Entry 6RKK (X-ray diffraction, 1.88 A resolution); this record covers chains A and P.

Chain A:
Molecule: 14-3-3 protein sigma
Organism: Homo sapiens
UniProt: P31947 (1433S_HUMAN); numbering as in UniProt (aligned over 1-248)
Chain sequence (253 residues; each row starts with the number of its first residue; numbers below 1 keep their minus sign (Gly-4 is residue -4)):
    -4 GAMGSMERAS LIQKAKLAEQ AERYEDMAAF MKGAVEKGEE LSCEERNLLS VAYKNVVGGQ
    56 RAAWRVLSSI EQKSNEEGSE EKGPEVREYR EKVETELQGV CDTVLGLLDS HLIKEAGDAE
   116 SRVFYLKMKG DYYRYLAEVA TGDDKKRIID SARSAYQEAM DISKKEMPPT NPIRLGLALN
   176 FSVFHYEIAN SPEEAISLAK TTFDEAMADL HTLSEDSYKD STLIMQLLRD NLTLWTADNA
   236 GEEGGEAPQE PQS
Disordered / not traced: 138, 232-248
Sequence notes: expression tag (-4 to 0)
UniProt features mapped onto this chain:
  - site (Interaction with phosphoserine on interacting protein): Arg56, Arg129
  - modified residue (Phosphoserine): Ser5, Ser74, Ser248
Bound ions: Mg2+ site 1: Glu35, Glu110, Glu188; Mg2+ site 2 near Glu89 (its only coordinating residue here)
Residues lining bound ligands: K6W (4-phenyl-5-(phenylmethyl)thiophene-2-carboximidamide): Glu14, Cys38, Glu39, Asn42, Leu43, Val46

Chain P:
Molecule: Cellular tumor antigen p53
UniProt: P04637 (P53_HUMAN); numbering as in UniProt (aligned over 382-393)
Chain sequence (12 residues; each row starts with the number of its first residue):
   382 KLMFKTEGPD SD
Disordered / not traced: 392-393
Modified positions: Thr387 (phosphothreonine; TPO)
UniProt features mapped onto this chain:
  - modified residue: Lys382 (N6,N6-dimethyllysine), Ser392 (Phosphoserine)
  - cross-link: Lys386 (Glycyl lysine isopeptide (Lys-Gly) (interchain with G-Cter in SUMO))
  - natural variant: Phe385 (F385L: In a sporadic cancer), Gly389 (G389W: In a sporadic cancer), Ser392 (S392L: In a sporadic cancer)
  - mutagenesis: Lys382 (K382A: Abolishes acetylation by CREBBP; K382R: Abolishes monomethylation by KMT5A), Leu383 (L383A: Abolishes S-315 phosphorylation by CDK2/cyclin A), Phe385 (F385A: Reduced SUMO1 conjugation), Lys386 (K386A: Abolishes SUMO1 conjugation, in vitro and in vivo), Thr387 (T387A: No effect SUMO1 conjugation), Glu388 (E388A: Abolishes SUMO1 conjugation), Ser392 (S392D: Mimics phosphorylation; promotes ability to undergo liquid-liquid phase separation; S392E: Abolished ability to undergo liquid-liquid phase separation)
Reported in the primary citation:
  - post-translational modification sites: Thr387 (citing earlier work)

Chain A / chain P interface:
Residue-residue contacts (30):
  Lys49(A) with Thr387(P); Glu388(P), hydrogen bond (side chain-backbone); Gly389(P); Pro390(P), hydrogen bond (side chain-backbone)
  Asn50(A) with Pro390(P); Asp391(P)
  Arg56(A) with Met384(P); Thr387(P)
  Arg60(A) with Met384(P)
  Lys122(A) with Glu388(P), salt bridge
  Arg129(A) with Thr387(P)
  Tyr130(A) with Thr387(P)
  Leu174(A) with Lys386(P); Thr387(P); Glu388(P)
  Asn175(A) with Thr387(P); Glu388(P), hydrogen bond (side chain-backbone)
  Val178(A) with Phe385(P), hydrophobic; Lys386(P); Thr387(P)
  Tyr181(A) with Phe385(P), hydrophobic
  Glu182(A) with Lys382(P), salt bridge; Leu383(P); Phe385(P)
  Leu222(A) with Lys386(P)
  Asp225(A) with Lys386(P), salt bridge
  Asn226(A) with Phe385(P); Lys386(P), hydrogen bond (side chain-backbone)
  Leu229(A) with Phe385(P), hydrophobic
  Trp230(A) with Phe385(P)
Other interface residues (no listed pair), chain A (19 interface residues in all): Glu133, Gly171

Summary:
19 residues of chain A face 10 of chain P across their interface, with 4 hydrogen bonds and 3 salt bridges.
Polar pairs include Lys122(A)-Glu388(P), Glu182(A)-Lys382(P) and Asp225(A)-Lys386(P). Chain A binds compound
K6W. Curated annotation (UniProt) lists 7 mutagenesis sites on chain P. The paper reports a modification site
at Thr387(P).
Here chain A is 14-3-3 protein sigma (Homo sapiens) and chain P is Cellular tumor antigen p53. Entry 6RKK
(Fragment AZ-021 binding at the p53pT387/14-3-3 sigma interface) was determined by X-ray diffraction (same
publication as 6R5L, 6RHC, 6RJL, 6RJQ, 6RJZ, 6RK8 and 24 further entries).
